Entry 6OWU (X-ray diffraction, 1.84 A resolution); this record covers chain A.

# Chain A
Name: PRP8 protein
From: Cryptococcus neoformans var. grubii
UniProt: Q6TER0 (Q6TER0_CRYNV); residues -1 to 172 here correspond to UniProt positions 33-206 (UniProt number = residue number + 34)
Sequence (184 residues; each row starts with the number of its first residue; numbers below 1 keep their minus sign (Met-3 is residue -3)):
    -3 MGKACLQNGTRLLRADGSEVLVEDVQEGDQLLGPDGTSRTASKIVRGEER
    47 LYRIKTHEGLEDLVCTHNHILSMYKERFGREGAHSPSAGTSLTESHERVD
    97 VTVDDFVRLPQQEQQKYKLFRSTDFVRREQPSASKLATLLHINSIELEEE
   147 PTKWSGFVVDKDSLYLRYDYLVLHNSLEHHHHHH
Not modelled in the structure: -3 to 0, 74-89, 121-132, 172-180
Construct notes: initiating methionine (-3); expression tag (-2, 173-180)
Ion coordination: Zn2+ near Asn171 (its only coordinating residue here)
What the authors report for this chain:
  - conformationally variable residues: Asn171

# Overview
The paper reports conformational variability at Asn171.
Chain A is PRP8 protein (Cryptococcus neoformans var. grubii); the structure, THE PRP8 INTEIN OF CRYPTOCOCCUS
NEOFORMANS in complex with Zn2+, was determined by X-ray diffraction (same publication as 6MX6).
